PDB entry 3EI0 | X-ray diffraction, 3.50 A resolution | chains B and C of the 5 polymer chains in the assembly

[Chain B (and C)]
Name: Glr4197 protein
Organism: Gloeobacter violaceus
Notes: chain C of this document is another copy of the same molecule, construct and numbering; everything in this record applies to it too
UniProt: Q7NDN8 (Q7NDN8_GLOVI); residues 7-316 here correspond to UniProt positions 50-359 (UniProt number = residue number + 43)
Chain sequence (317 residues; each row starts with the number of its first residue; numbering starts at 0):
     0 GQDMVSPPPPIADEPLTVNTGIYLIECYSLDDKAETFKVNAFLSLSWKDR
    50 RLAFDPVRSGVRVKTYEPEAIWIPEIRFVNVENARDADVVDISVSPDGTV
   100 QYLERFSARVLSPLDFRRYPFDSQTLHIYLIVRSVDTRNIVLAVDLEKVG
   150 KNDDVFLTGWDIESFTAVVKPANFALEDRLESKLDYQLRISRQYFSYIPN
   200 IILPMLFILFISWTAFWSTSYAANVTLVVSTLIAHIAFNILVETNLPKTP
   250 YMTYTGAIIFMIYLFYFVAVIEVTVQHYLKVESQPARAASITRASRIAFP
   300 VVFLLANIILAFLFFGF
Not modelled in the structure: 0-6
Differences from the reference sequence: expression tag (0-6); engineered mutation A221 (Glu264 in Q7NDN8)

[Chain B / chain C interface]
Residue-residue contacts - 68 pairs, chain B then chain C:
  Y22(B) with L175(C), hydrophobic; E176(C)
  I24(B) with V78(C)
  E25(B) with V78(C); N79(C); L110(C)
  Y27(B) with E81(C), hydrogen bond (side chain-backbone); L110(C), hydrophobic
  N39(B) with V80(C), hydrogen bond (side chain-backbone); E81(C)
  F41(B) with R76(C); L175(C), hydrophobic
  D87(B) with A83(C)
  V88(B) with E74(C)
  V89(B) with E74(C); R76(C)
  D90(B) with V134(C)
  S92(B) with R178(C)
  L102(B) with E176(C)
  R104(B) with R76(C); F77(C), hydrogen bond (side chain-backbone); V78(C), hydrogen bond (side chain-backbone)
  S106(B) with E81(C), hydrogen bond (side chain-backbone); N82(C), hydrogen bond
  E146(B) with E176(C)
  D153(B) with K182(C), salt bridge
  F155(B) with E34(C); P112(C), hydrophobic
  T157(B) with E34(C)
  G158(B) with K247(C)
  Q192(B) with K247(C); P249(C)
  F194(B) with T248(C); P249(C); Y250(C); M251(C)
  S195(B) with K247(C); T248(C)
  Y196(B) with K247(C)
  P198(B) with M251(C), hydrophobic; F259(C)
  N199(B) with N238(C); E242(C), hydrogen bond
  L202(B) with F259(C), hydrophobic
  P203(B) with Y262(C), hydrophobic
  F206(B) with Y262(C), hydrophobic; L263(C), hydrophobic; F266(C)
  F209(B) with F266(C), hydrophobic
  I210(B) with L231(C), hydrophobic; F266(C), hydrophobic; V269(C), hydrophobic
  T213(B) with Y220(C); V269(C); T273(C), hydrogen bond
  S217(B) with Y220(C)
  S219(B) with Y220(C)
  A222(B) with Y220(C), hydrophobic; A221(C), hydrophobic; V224(C), hydrophobic
  T225(B) with V224(C)
  L226(B) with Y220(C)
  S229(B) with V228(C)
  A233(B) with I235(C), hydrophobic
  F237(B) with I235(C), hydrophobic; Y262(C)
  L240(B) with I239(C), hydrophobic; E242(C)
Other interface residues (no listed pair), chain B (51 interface residues in all): C26, T64, D85, L145, I200, I207, W216, N223, I232, A236, R295
Other interface residues (no listed pair), chain C (44 interface residues in all): R132, E180, T225, I232, Y265, H276, Y277

[In short]
The interface between chain B and chain C involves 51 residues on one side and 44 on the other; the contacts
include 8 hydrogen bonds and 1 salt bridge. Polar contacts include D153(B)-K182(C), Y27(B)-E81(C) and
N39(B)-V80(C).
Both chains are Glr4197 protein (Gloeobacter violaceus). Entry 3EI0 (Structure of the E221A mutant of the
Gloebacter violaceus pentameric ligand gated ion channnel (GLIC)) was determined by X-ray diffraction,
deposited together with 3EHZ.
